8SR6 - chain A; structure by X-ray diffraction, 2.22 A resolution.

Chain A:
Name: Eukaryotic huntingtin interacting protein B
Source organism: Legionella pneumophila subsp. pneumophila
Reference sequence: Q5ZUS4 (Q5ZUS4_LEGPH); residue numbers follow UniProt; this construct covers 84-532
Amino-acid sequence (451 residues; numbered 82 to 532; the number before each row is that of its first residue):
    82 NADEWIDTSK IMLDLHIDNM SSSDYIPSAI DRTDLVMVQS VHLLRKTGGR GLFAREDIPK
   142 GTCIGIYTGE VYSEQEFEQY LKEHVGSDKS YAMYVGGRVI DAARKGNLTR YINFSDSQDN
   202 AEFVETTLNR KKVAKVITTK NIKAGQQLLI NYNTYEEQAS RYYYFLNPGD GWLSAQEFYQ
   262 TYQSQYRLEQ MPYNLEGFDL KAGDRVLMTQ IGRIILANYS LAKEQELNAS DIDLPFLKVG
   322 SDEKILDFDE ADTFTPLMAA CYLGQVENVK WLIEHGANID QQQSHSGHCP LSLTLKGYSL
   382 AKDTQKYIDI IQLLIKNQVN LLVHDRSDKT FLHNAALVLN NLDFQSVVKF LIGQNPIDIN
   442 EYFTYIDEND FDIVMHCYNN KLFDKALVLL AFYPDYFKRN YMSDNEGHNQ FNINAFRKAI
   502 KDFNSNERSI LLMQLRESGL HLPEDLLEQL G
Sequence notes: expression tag (82-83)
From the paper describing this entry:
  - catalytic residues: Tyr233
  - interface residues: Tyr148, Ser171, Ala173, Met174, Tyr175, Asp197, Asn232, Tyr233, Tyr236, Thr445, Tyr446, Ile447, Asp448, Asp451, Phe492, Asn493
  - mutagenesis - N493Y: unchanged catalytic activity on H3 proteins
  - interface hot spots (mutagenesis) - I447Y/N493Y, N493Y: decreased binding to Histone 3 peptide

In short:
The paper reports the catalytic residue Tyr233; I447Y/N493Y and N493Y reduce binding to Histone 3 peptide.
Chain A is Eukaryotic huntingtin interacting protein B (Legionella pneumophila subsp. pneumophila); the
structure, Crystal structure of legAS4 from Legionella pneumophila subsp. pneumophila with histone H3
(3-17)peptide, was determined by X-ray diffraction together with 8SWI from the same study.
